7NFV - chain AAA; structure by X-ray diffraction, 1.42 A resolution.

[Chain AAA]
Protein: Papain-like protease nsp3
Organism: Severe acute respiratory syndrome coronavirus 2
Notes: EC 3.4.19.12, 3.4.22.-
Reference sequence: P0DTC1 (R1A_SARS2); residues 1-315 here correspond to UniProt positions 1564-1878 (UniProt number = residue number + 1563)
Chain sequence (315 residues; each row starts with the number of its first residue):
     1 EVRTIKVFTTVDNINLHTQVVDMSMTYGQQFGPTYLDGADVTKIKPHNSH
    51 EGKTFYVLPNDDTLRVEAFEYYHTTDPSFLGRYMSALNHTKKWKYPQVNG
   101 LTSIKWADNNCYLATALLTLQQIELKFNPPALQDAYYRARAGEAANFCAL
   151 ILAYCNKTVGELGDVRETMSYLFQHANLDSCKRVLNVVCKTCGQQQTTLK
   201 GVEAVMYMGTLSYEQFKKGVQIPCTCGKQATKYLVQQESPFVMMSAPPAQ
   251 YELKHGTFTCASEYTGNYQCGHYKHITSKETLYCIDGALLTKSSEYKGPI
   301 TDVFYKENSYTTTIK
Metal / ion sites: Zn2+: Cys189, Cys192, Cys224, Cys226
Reported in the primary citation:
  - catalytic residues: Cys111, His272, Asp286

[Overview]
Cys189, Cys192, Cys224 and Cys226 form the Zn2+ site. The paper reports catalytic residues Cys111, His272 and
Asp286.
Chain AAA is Papain-like protease nsp3 (Severe acute respiratory syndrome coronavirus 2); the structure,
Structure of SARS-CoV-2 Papain-like protease PLpro, was determined by X-ray diffraction together with 7OFS,
7OFT and 7OFU from the same study.
